Entry 7RZY (electron microscopy, 3.50 A resolution); this record covers chains 1 and 2 of the 7 polymer chains in the assembly.

Chain 1 (and 2):
Molecule: Tn6677 Vibrio cholerae transposon TnsC (VchTnsC)
Source organism: Vibrio cholerae
Notes: chain 2 of this document is another copy of the same molecule, construct and numbering; everything in this record applies to it too
Sequence (330 residues; each row starts with the number of its first residue):
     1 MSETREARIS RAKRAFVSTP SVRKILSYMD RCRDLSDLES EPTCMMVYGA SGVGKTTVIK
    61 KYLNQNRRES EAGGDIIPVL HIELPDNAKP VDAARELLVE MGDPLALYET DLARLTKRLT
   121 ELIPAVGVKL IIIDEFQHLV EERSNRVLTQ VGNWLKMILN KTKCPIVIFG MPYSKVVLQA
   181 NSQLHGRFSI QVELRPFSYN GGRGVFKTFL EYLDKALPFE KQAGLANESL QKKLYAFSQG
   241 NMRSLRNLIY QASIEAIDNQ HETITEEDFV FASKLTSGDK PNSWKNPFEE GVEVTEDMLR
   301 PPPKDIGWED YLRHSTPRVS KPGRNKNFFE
Not modelled in the structure: 1-3, 315-330
Residues lining bound ligands:
  - ATP (adenosine-5'-triphosphate), molecule 1: Lys-13, Ala-15, Phe-16, Val-17, Ser-18, Ala-50, Ser-51, Gly-52, Val-53, Gly-54, Lys-55, Thr-56, Thr-57, Asp-134, Glu-135, Phe-209, Met-242, Arg-243, Arg-246
  - ATP, molecule 2: Glu-41, Gln-183, Arg-187
From the paper describing this entry:
  - binding site for ATP: Phe-16, Lys-55, Glu-135, Arg-187, Met-242, Arg-243
  - self-association interface (contacts with another copy of this molecule): Phe-188 to Gln-191, Leu-275 to Lys-280
  - mutagenesis - A106DEL: abolished growth

Interface between chain 1 and chain 2:
Pairs across the interface - 58 pairs, chain 1 then chain 2:
  Glu-6(1) / Asp-37(2)
  Ile-9(1) / Leu-35(2)
  Ile-9(1) / Asp-37(2)
  Lys-13(1) / Ser-40(2)
  Lys-13(1) / Glu-41(2)
  Arg-14(1) / Glu-39(2)  salt bridge
  Arg-14(1) / Ser-40(2)  hydrogen bond
  Ser-51(1) / Ser-182(2)  hydrogen bond
  Ser-51(1) / Gln-183(2)
  Glu-83(1) / Lys-156(2)  salt bridge
  Glu-83(1) / Met-157(2)
  Glu-83(1) / Asn-160(2)  hydrogen bond
  Leu-84(1) / Met-157(2)
  Pro-85(1) / Met-157(2)  hydrophobic
  Asp-86(1) / Thr-149(2)  hydrogen bond
  Asp-86(1) / Gln-150(2)
  Asp-86(1) / Asn-153(2)  hydrogen bond
  Arg-95(1) / Ala-113(2)
  Pro-104(1) / Lys-117(2)
  Leu-107(1) / Ala-113(2)
  Leu-107(1) / Arg-114(2)
  Leu-107(1) / Lys-117(2)
  Tyr-108(1) / Arg-114(2)
  Glu-135(1) / Gln-183(2)
  Gln-137(1) / Gln-183(2)  hydrogen bond
  His-138(1) / Asn-153(2)  hydrogen bond
  His-138(1) / Met-157(2)
  Glu-142(1) / Arg-146(2)
  Glu-142(1) / Val-147(2)
  Met-171(1) / Ser-182(2)
  Met-171(1) / Gln-183(2)
  Arg-243(1) / Glu-41(2)  salt bridge
  Arg-243(1) / Gln-183(2)
  Arg-243(1) / Gly-186(2)
  Arg-243(1) / Arg-187(2)
  Asn-247(1) / Ser-189(2)  hydrogen bond
  Tyr-250(1) / Leu-35(2)  hydrogen bond (side chain-backbone)
  Tyr-250(1) / Thr-43(2)
  Gln-251(1) / Arg-31(2)  hydrogen bond
  Gln-251(1) / Leu-35(2)
  Gln-251(1) / Ile-190(2)
  Ile-254(1) / Arg-31(2)
  Ile-254(1) / Leu-35(2)  hydrophobic
  Glu-255(1) / Arg-31(2)  salt bridge
  Phe-271(1) / Tyr-28(2)
  Phe-271(1) / Arg-31(2)
  Leu-275(1) / Tyr-28(2)  hydrophobic
  Leu-275(1) / Ser-189(2)
  Leu-275(1) / Ile-190(2)
  Leu-275(1) / Gln-191(2)
  Thr-276(1) / Ser-189(2)
  Gly-278(1) / Ser-189(2)  hydrogen bond (backbone-backbone)
  Gly-278(1) / Gln-191(2)
  Asp-279(1) / His-185(2)  hydrogen bond (backbone-side chain)
  Asp-310(1) / Ala-180(2)
  Asp-310(1) / Asn-181(2)
  Asp-310(1) / Ser-182(2)
  Arg-313(1) / Gln-179(2)  hydrogen bond (side chain-backbone)
Also at the interface, not in a pair above, chain 1 (35 interface residues in all): Ser-10, Val-99, Arg-143, Ser-277
Also at the interface, not in a pair above, chain 2 (34 interface residues in all): Asp-34, Leu-112, Lys-175, Phe-188

Overview:
Chain 1 and chain 2 form an interface of 35 and 34 residues respectively; the contacts include 13 hydrogen
bonds and 4 salt bridges. Among the polar pairs are Arg-14(1)/Glu-39(2), Glu-83(1)/Lys-156(2) and
Arg-243(1)/Glu-41(2). From the paper: a binding site for ATP at Phe-16(1), Lys-55(1) and Glu-135(1) among
others; A106DEL of chain 1 abolishes growth.
Both chains are Tn6677 Vibrio cholerae transposon TnsC (VchTnsC) (Vibrio cholerae). Entry 7RZY (CryoEM
structure of Vibrio cholerae transposon Tn6677 AAA+ ATPase TnsC) was determined by electron microscopy (same
publication as 7UFI and 7UFM).
